8I7R - chains F1 and F2 of the 450 polymer chains in the assembly; structure by electron microscopy, 6.50 A resolution (low resolution: residue-level contacts below are approximate; hydrogen-bond / salt-bridge calls are withheld).

Chain F1 (and F2):
Molecule: Tektin-5
Organism: Mus musculus
Notes: chain F2 of this document is another copy of the same molecule, construct and numbering; everything in this record applies to it too
UniProtKB: G5E8A8 (TEKT5_MOUSE); residues 1-557 here = UniProt positions 1-557
Amino-acid sequence (557 residues; each row starts with the number of its first residue):
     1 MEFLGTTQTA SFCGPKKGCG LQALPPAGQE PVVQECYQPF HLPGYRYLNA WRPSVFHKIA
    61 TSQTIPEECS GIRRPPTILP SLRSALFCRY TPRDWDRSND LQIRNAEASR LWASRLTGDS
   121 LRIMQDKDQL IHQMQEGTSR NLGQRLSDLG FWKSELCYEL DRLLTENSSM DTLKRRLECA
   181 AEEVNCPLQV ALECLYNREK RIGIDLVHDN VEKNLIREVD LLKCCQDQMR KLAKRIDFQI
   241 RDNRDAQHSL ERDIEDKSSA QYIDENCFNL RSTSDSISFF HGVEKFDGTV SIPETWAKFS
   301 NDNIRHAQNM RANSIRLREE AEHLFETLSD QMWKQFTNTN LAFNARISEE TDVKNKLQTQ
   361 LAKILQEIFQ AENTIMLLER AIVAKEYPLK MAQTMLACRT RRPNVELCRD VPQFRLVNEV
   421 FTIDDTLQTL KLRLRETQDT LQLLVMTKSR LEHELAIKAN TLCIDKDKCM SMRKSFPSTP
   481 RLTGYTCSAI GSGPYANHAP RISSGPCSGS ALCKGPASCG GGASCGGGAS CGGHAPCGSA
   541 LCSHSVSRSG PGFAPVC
Not modelled in the structure: 1-152, 257-297, 478-557 (chain F2: 1-84, 478-557)
Swiss-Prot annotation at these positions:
  - region: Cys-507 to Leu-541 (6 X 6 AA approximate tandem repeats of C-[GSK]-G-[GSPH]-A-[SLP])

Chain F1 / chain F2 interface:
Residue-residue contacts (75):
  Arg-201(F1) with Arg-89(F2)
  Ile-204(F1) with Tyr-90(F2)
  Leu-206(F1) with Arg-89(F2); Tyr-90(F2)
  Val-207(F1) with Arg-89(F2); Pro-92(F2)
  His-208(F1) with Arg-89(F2)
  Asp-209(F1) with Pro-92(F2)
  Glu-212(F1) with Arg-89(F2)
  Arg-346(F1) with Trp-95(F2)
  Val-353(F1) with Trp-95(F2)
  Gln-360(F1) with Ala-106(F2); Glu-107(F2)
  Lys-363(F1) with Arg-110(F2)
  Ile-364(F1) with Arg-110(F2)
  Glu-367(F1) with Arg-110(F2)
  Thr-374(F1) with Thr-117(F2)
  Arg-380(F1) with Met-124(F2)
  Lys-385(F1) with Asp-128(F2)
  Glu-386(F1) with Phe-279(F2)
  Tyr-387(F1) with Ser-272(F2); Thr-273(F2); Ile-277(F2)
  Lys-390(F1) with Ser-278(F2); Phe-279(F2)
  Met-391(F1) with Ser-272(F2)
  Gln-393(F1) with Ser-278(F2); Phe-279(F2); Phe-280(F2)
  Thr-394(F1) with Ser-276(F2)
  Met-395(F1) with Cys-267(F2)
  Leu-396(F1) with Val-283(F2)
  Ala-397(F1) with Phe-280(F2)
  Cys-398(F1) with Cys-267(F2)
  Arg-401(F1) with Ile-263(F2)
  Arg-402(F1) with Ile-263(F2)
  Pro-403(F1) with Asp-256(F2); Ser-259(F2); Ile-263(F2)
  Asn-404(F1) with Asp-256(F2)
  Val-405(F1) with Val-290(F2); Trp-296(F2)
  Glu-406(F1) with Asp-256(F2); Lys-257(F2); Ala-260(F2)
  Leu-407(F1) with Gly-288(F2); Thr-289(F2); Val-290(F2)
  Cys-408(F1) with Thr-289(F2); Ser-291(F2); Trp-296(F2)
  Arg-409(F1) with Thr-289(F2); Val-290(F2); Ser-291(F2); Ile-292(F2)
  Asp-410(F1) with Pro-293(F2)
  Val-411(F1) with Arg-145(F2)
  Pro-412(F1) with Asn-141(F2); Arg-145(F2)
  Arg-415(F1) with Gly-137(F2); Thr-138(F2); Asn-141(F2)
  Glu-419(F1) with Met-134(F2); Gln-135(F2); Thr-138(F2)
  Asp-425(F1) with Lys-127(F2)
  Thr-426(F1) with Lys-127(F2)
  Thr-429(F1) with Lys-127(F2)
  Arg-433(F1) with Leu-116(F2); Asp-119(F2); Ser-120(F2)
  Glu-436(F1) with Leu-116(F2)
  Thr-440(F1) with Leu-116(F2)
  Leu-443(F1) with Trp-112(F2)
  Arg-450(F1) with Gln-102(F2)
Also at the interface, not in a pair above, chain F1 (57 interface residues in all): Asp-205, Glu-349, Gln-370, Arg-399, Thr-400, Leu-416, Thr-422, Leu-444, Thr-447
Also at the interface, not in a pair above, chain F2 (52 interface residues in all): Thr-91, Ile-103, Ser-109, Ile-131, Leu-142, Arg-252, Phe-268, His-281, Phe-286

Summary:
The interface between chain F1 and chain F2 involves 57 residues on one side and 52 on the other.
Chain F1 and chain F2 are both Tektin-5 (Mus musculus); the structure, In situ structure of axonemal doublet
microtubules in mouse sperm with 48-nm repeat, was determined by electron microscopy, deposited together with
8I7O.
